9N6C - chains E and I of the 7 polymer chains in the assembly; structure by electron microscopy, 2.99 A resolution.

Chain E:
Protein: RNA-directed DNA polymerase
Organism: Escherichia coli
Notes: EC 2.7.7.49
Reference sequence: A0AAD2V6H6 (A0AAD2V6H6_ECOLX); numbering as in UniProt (aligned over 1-311)
Sequence (311 residues; numbered 1 to 311; the number before each row is that of its first residue):
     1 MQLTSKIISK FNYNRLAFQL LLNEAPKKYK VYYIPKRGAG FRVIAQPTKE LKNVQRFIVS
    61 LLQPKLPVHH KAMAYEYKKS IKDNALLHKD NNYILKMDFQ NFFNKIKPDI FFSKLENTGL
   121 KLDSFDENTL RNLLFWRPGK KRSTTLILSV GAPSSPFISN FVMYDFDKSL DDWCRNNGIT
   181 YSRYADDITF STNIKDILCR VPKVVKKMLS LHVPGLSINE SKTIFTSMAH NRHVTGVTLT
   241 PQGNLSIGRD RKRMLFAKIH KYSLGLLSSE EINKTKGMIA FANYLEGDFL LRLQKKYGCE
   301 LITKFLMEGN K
Not modelled in the structure: 1, 310-311
From the paper describing this entry:
  - mutagenesis - S217R/N219R/E220R: decreased growth

Chain I:
Molecule: Retron IA ncRNA
Organism: Escherichia coli
Sequence (63 nucleotides; each row starts with the number of its first residue):
   101 UAGUGUAGGA ACAUUGGUUC CAGCCGGGUG AUUAGCCAGG CUUAAAUUUA UUGUCCGGUU
   161 UAG
Not modelled in the structure: 101-122

Interface between chain E and chain I:
Contacting residue pairs (70):
  Tyr32(E) - U154(I)  hydrogen bond to the base
  Tyr32(E) - C155(I)  base contact
  Lys36(E) - G153(I)  phosphate contact
  Arg37(E) - U152(I)  phosphate contact
  Arg37(E) - G153(I)  hydrogen bond to the phosphate
  Arg37(E) - U154(I)  salt bridge to the phosphate
  Arg42(E) - G153(I)  salt bridge to the phosphate
  Ile44(E) - U154(I)  base contact
  Gln46(E) - C155(I)  hydrogen bond to the sugar
  Arg56(E) - C156(I)  phosphate contact
  Arg56(E) - G157(I)  salt bridge to the phosphate
  Tyr75(E) - G157(I)  base contact
  Glu76(E) - G158(I)  hydrogen bond to the sugar
  Tyr77(E) - G158(I)  sugar contact
  Tyr77(E) - U159(I)  phosphate contact
  Lys78(E) - U159(I)  phosphate contact
  Lys79(E) - G158(I)  sugar contact
  Lys79(E) - U159(I)  sugar contact
  Ser80(E) - U159(I)  sugar contact
  Tyr93(E) - A146(I)  base contact
  Gly151(E) - C156(I)  hydrogen bond to the sugar
  Ala152(E) - C156(I)  sugar contact
  Pro153(E) - C156(I)  sugar contact
  Lys195(E) - A146(I)  base contact
  Asp196(E) - A146(I)  hydrogen bond to the base
  Ile224(E) - U149(I)  sugar contact
  Phe225(E) - U148(I)  hydrogen bond to the sugar
  Phe225(E) - U149(I)  sugar contact
  Thr226(E) - U149(I)  base contact
  Ser227(E) - A146(I)  hydrogen bond to the phosphate
  Met228(E) - A144(I)  hydrogen bond to the sugar
  Ala229(E) - G126(I)  hydrogen bond to the base
  Ala229(E) - A145(I)  sugar contact
  His230(E) - G127(I)  hydrogen bond to the sugar
  His230(E) - U148(I)  salt bridge to the phosphate
  Asn231(E) - G127(I)  hydrogen bond to the sugar
  Asn231(E) - G128(I)  hydrogen bond to the phosphate
  Asn231(E) - U149(I)  base contact
  Asn231(E) - U151(I)  base contact
  His233(E) - U149(I)  base contact
  His233(E) - U151(I)  base contact
  Thr235(E) - U152(I)  base contact
  Gly236(E) - U151(I)  base contact
  Gly236(E) - U152(I)  base contact
  Thr238(E) - U151(I)  hydrogen bond to the base
  Thr240(E) - G128(I)  sugar contact
  Pro241(E) - G128(I)  sugar contact
  Gln242(E) - U143(I)  sugar contact
  Ser246(E) - U129(I)  hydrogen bond to the phosphate
  Gly248(E) - U129(I)  phosphate contact
  Arg249(E) - U129(I)  sugar contact
  Arg249(E) - A131(I)  base contact
  Arg249(E) - U132(I)  base contact
  Arg249(E) - G140(I)  base contact
  Arg253(E) - C137(I)  salt bridge to the phosphate
  Arg253(E) - A138(I)  base contact
  Met254(E) - C136(I)  base contact
  Phe256(E) - G135(I)  base contact
  Ala257(E) - G135(I)  sugar contact
  Ala257(E) - C136(I)  base contact
  Lys258(E) - C136(I)  base contact
  His260(E) - A134(I)  sugar contact
  His260(E) - G135(I)  stacking on the base
  Leu264(E) - A134(I)  base contact
  Tyr284(E) - U160(I)  sugar contact
  Arg292(E) - G130(I)  salt bridge to the phosphate
  Lys296(E) - U132(I)  salt bridge to the phosphate
  Lys296(E) - U133(I)  base contact
  Lys296(E) - G135(I)  base contact
  Tyr297(E) - G135(I)  hydrogen bond to the base
Interface residues without a listed pair, chain E (54 interface residues in all): Ile34, Pro35, Pro156, Tyr184, Lys252, Ala280
Interface residues without a listed pair, chain I (32 interface residues in all): A150, U161

Overview:
The interface between chain E and chain I involves 54 residues on one side and 32 on the other, with 16
hydrogen bonds, 7 salt bridges and 1 aromatic stacking contact. Polar contacts include Tyr32(E)-U154(I),
Asp196(E)-A146(I) and Ala229(E)-G126(I). From the paper: S217R/N219R/E220R of chain E reduce growth.
Chain E is RNA-directed DNA polymerase and chain I is Retron IA ncRNA, both from Escherichia coli; the
structure, Structure of the Retron IA Complex without the HNH Nuclease, was determined by electron microscopy
together with 9N69 and 9N6B from the same study.
